Entry 5O6Q (X-ray diffraction, 1.45 A resolution); this record covers chain A.

== Chain A ==
Molecule: Lysozyme C
Source organism: Gallus gallus
Notes: EC 3.2.1.17
Reference sequence: P00698 (LYSC_CHICK); residues 1-129 here correspond to UniProt positions 19-147 (UniProt number = residue number + 18)
Chain sequence (129 residues; numbered 1 to 129; the number before each row is that of its first residue):
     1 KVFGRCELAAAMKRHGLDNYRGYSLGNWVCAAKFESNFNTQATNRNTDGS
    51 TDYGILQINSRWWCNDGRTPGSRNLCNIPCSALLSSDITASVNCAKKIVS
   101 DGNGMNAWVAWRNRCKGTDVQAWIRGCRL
Disulfides: Cys6-Cys127, Cys30-Cys115, Cys64-Cys80, Cys76-Cys94
Bound ions: Na+: Ser60, Cys64, Ser72, Arg73
Swiss-Prot annotation at these positions:
  - active site: Glu35, Asp52
  - binding site (substrate): Asp101

== Overview ==
The Na+ site is built by Ser60, Cys64, Ser72 and Arg73. From UniProt: active-site residues Glu35 and Asp52 and
substrate-binding residue Asp101.
Chain A is Lysozyme C (Gallus gallus); the structure, High pressure flash cooled hen egg white lysozyme, was
determined by X-ray diffraction together with 5O6N from the same study.
